PDB entry 7KEU | electron microscopy, 3.90 A resolution | chains E and D of the 8 polymer chains in the assembly

== Chain E ==
Protein: Caspase-1
Source organism: Homo sapiens
Notes: EC 3.4.22.36
UniProtKB: P29466 (CASP1_HUMAN); residue numbers follow UniProt; this construct covers 2-86
Amino-acid sequence (85 residues; each row starts with the number of its first residue):
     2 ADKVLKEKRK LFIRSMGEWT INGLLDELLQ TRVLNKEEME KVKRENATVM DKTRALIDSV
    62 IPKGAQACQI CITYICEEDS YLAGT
Construct notes: conflict Trp20 (Gly in P29466)

== Chain D ==
Protein: Apoptosis-associated speck-like protein containing a CARD
Source organism: Homo sapiens
UniProtKB: Q9ULZ3 (ASC_HUMAN); residues 113-194 here = UniProt positions 113-194
Amino-acid sequence (82 residues; numbered 113 to 194; the number before each row is that of its first residue):
   113 HFIDQHRAAL IARVTNVEWL LDALYGKVLT DEQYQAVRAE PTNPSKMRKL FSFTPAGNWT
   173 CKDLLLQALR ESQSYLVEDL ER
Construct notes: conflict Gly169 (Trp in Q9ULZ3)
Swiss-Prot annotation at these positions:
  - cross-link: Lys174 (Glycyl lysine isopeptide (Lys-Gly) (interchain with G-Cter in ubiquitin))
  - mutagenesis: Lys174 (K174R: Loss of inflammasome activation activity)

== Chain E / chain D interface ==
Contacting residue pairs - 26 pairs, chain E then chain D:
  Thr32(E) - Tyr187(D)  hydrogen bond (backbone-side chain)
  Arg33(E) - Gln185(D)  hydrogen bond (backbone-side chain)
  Arg33(E) - Ser186(D)  hydrogen bond
  Arg33(E) - Tyr187(D)
  Val34(E) - Gln185(D)  hydrogen bond (backbone-side chain)
  Val34(E) - Tyr187(D)
  Asn36(E) - Trp131(D)
  Asn36(E) - Ser184(D)  hydrogen bond (side chain-backbone)
  Asn36(E) - Gln185(D)  hydrogen bond
  Glu38(E) - Asn128(D)  hydrogen bond
  Glu38(E) - Glu130(D)
  Glu38(E) - Trp131(D)
  Glu39(E) - Asn128(D)  hydrogen bond
  Asp59(E) - Thr127(D)
  Ile62(E) - Ala124(D)
  Ile62(E) - Arg125(D)
  Ile62(E) - Thr127(D)
  Pro63(E) - Arg125(D)
  Pro63(E) - Leu188(D)
  Pro63(E) - Asp191(D)
  Lys64(E) - Gln185(D)
  Lys64(E) - Tyr187(D)
  Gly65(E) - Asp191(D)
  Ala66(E) - Asp191(D)  hydrogen bond (backbone-side chain)
  Gln67(E) - Tyr187(D)
  Gln67(E) - Asp191(D)
Interface residues without a listed pair, chain E (14 interface residues in all): Leu35
Interface features reported in the paper:
  - residue pairs: Glu38(E)-Asn128(D)
  - hot spots on chain E (mutagenesis) - K42E: abolished binding to Apoptosis-associated speck-like protein containing a CARD (chain D) (citing earlier work)
  - interface residues, chain D: Asn128(D)

== Overview ==
14 residues of chain E face 12 of chain D across their interface, with 9 hydrogen bonds. Polar pairs include
Thr32(E)-Tyr187(D), Arg33(E)-Gln185(D) and Arg33(E)-Ser186(D). The authors report a contact between Glu38(E)
and Asn128(D). The paper reports that K42E of chain E abolishes binding to Apoptosis-associated speck-like
protein containing a CARD (chain D); the interface residue Asn128(D).
Chain E is Caspase-1 and chain D is Apoptosis-associated speck-like protein containing a CARD, both from Homo
sapiens; the structure, Cryo-EM structure of the Caspase-1-CARD:ASC-CARD octamer, was determined by electron
microscopy together with 6XKJ and 6XKK from the same study.
